5LMV - chains A and H of the 26 polymer chains in the assembly; structure by electron microscopy, 4.90 A resolution (low resolution: residue-level contacts below are approximate; hydrogen-bond / salt-bridge calls are withheld).

== Chain A ==
Molecule: 16S ribosomal RNA
Organism: Thermus thermophilus HB8
Sequence (1522 nucleotides; row label = number of the first residue in the row; note: 44 numbers in that range are skipped by the numbering (no residue carries them; nothing is unmodelled there); a row labelled like 189A-189L holds insertion residues (189A, then the next letters in order); numbering starts at 0):
     0 UUUGUUGGAGAGUUUGAUCCUGGCUCAGGGUGAACGCUGGCGGCGUGCCU
    50 AAGACAUGCAAGUCGUGCGGGCCG
    76 CGGGGUUUU
    88 ACUCCG
    96 UGGUCAGCGGCGGACGGGUGAGUAACGCGUGGGU
  129A G
   130 ACCUACCCGGAAGAGGGGGACAACCCGGGGAAACUCGGGCUAAUCCCCCA
   180 UGUGGACCCG
189A-189L CCCCUUGGGGUG
   190 UGUCCAAAGGGCUUU
   216 GCCCGCUUCCGGAUGGGCCCGCGUCCCAUCAGCUAGUUGGUGGGGUAAUG
   266 GCCCACCAAGGCGACGACGGGUAGCCGGUCUGAGAGGAUGGCCGGCCACA
   316 GGGGCACUGAGACACGGGCCCCACUCCUACGGGAGGCAGCAGUUAGGAAU
   366 CUUCCGCAAUGGGCGCAAGCCUGACGGAGCGACGCCGCUUGGAGGAAGAA
   416 GCCCUUCGGGGUGUAAACUCCUGA
   441 ACCCGGGACGAAACCCCC
   460 GA
   470 CGAGGGGA
   479 CUGACGGUACCGGGGUAA
   498 UAGCGCCGGCCAACUCCGUGCCAGCAGCCGCGGUAAUACGGAGGGCGCGA
   548 GCGUUACCCGGAUUCACUGGGCGUAAAGGGCGUGUAGGCGGCCUGGGGCG
   598 UCCCAUGUGAAAGACCACGGCUCAACCGUGGGGGAGCGUGGGAUACGCUC
   648 AGGCUAGACGGUGGGAGAGGGUGGUGGAAUUCCCGGAGUAGCGGUGAAAU
   698 GCGCAGAUACCGGGAGGAACGCCGAUGGCGAAGGCAGCCACCUGGUCCAC
   748 CCGUGACGCUGAGGCGCGAAAGCGUGGGGAGCAAACCGGAUUAGAUACCC
   798 GGGUAGUCCACGCCCUAAACGAUGCGCGCUAGGUCUCUGGGUCU
   848 CCUGGGGGCCGAAGCUAACGCGUUAAGCGCGCCGCCUGGGGAGUACGGCC
   898 GCAAGGCUGAAACUCAAAGGAAUUGACGGGGGCCCGCACAAGCGGUGGAG
   948 CAUGUGGUUUAAUUCGAAGCAACGCGAAGAACCUUACCAGGCCUUGACAU
   998 GCUA
 1001A G
  1002 GGAACCCGGGUGAAAGCCUGGGGUGCCCC
1030A-1030D GCGA
  1031 GGGGAGCCCUAGCACAGGUGCUGCAUGGCCGUCGUCAGCUCGUGCCGUGA
  1081 GGUGUUGGGUUAAGUCCCGCAACGAGCGCAACCCCCGCCGUUAGUUGCCA
  1131 GCGGUUCGGCCGGGCACUCUAACGGGACUGCCCGCG
  1168 AAAGCGGGAGGAAGGAGGGGACGACGUCUGGUCAGCAUGGCCCUUACGGC
  1218 CUGGGCGACACACGUGCUACAAUGCCCACUACAAAGCGAUGCCACCCGGC
  1268 AACGGGGAGCUAAUCGCAAAAAGGUGGGCCCAGUUCGGAUUGGGGUCUGC
  1318 AACCCGACCCCAUGAAGCCGGAAUCGCUAGUAAUCGCGGAUCAGCC
 1363A A
  1364 UGCCGCGGUGAAUACGUUCCCGGGCCUUGUACACACCGCCCGUCACGCCA
  1414 UGGGAGCGGGCUCUACCCGAAGUCGCCGG
1442A-1442B GA
  1443 GCCUA
  1452 C
  1456 GGGCAGGCGCCGAGGGUAGGGCCCGUGACUGGGGCGAAGUCGUAACAAGG
  1506 UAGCUGUACCGGAAGGUGCGGCUGGAUCACCUCCUUUCU
Not modelled in the structure: 0-4, 1543-1544

== Chain H ==
Protein: 30S ribosomal protein S8
Organism: Thermus thermophilus HB8
UniProt: Q5SHQ2 (RS8_THET8); residues 1-138 here = UniProt positions 1-138
Amino-acid sequence (138 residues; each row starts with the number of its first residue):
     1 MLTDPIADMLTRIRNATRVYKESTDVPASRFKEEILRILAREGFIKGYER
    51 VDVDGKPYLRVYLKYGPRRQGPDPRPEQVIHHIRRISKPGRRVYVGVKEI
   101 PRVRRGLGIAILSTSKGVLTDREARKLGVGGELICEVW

== How chain A and chain H interact ==
Contacting residue pairs (77):
  C564(A) with Arg91(H)
  U565(A) with Arg91(H)
  C586(A) with Thr3(H); Pro89(H); Gly90(H)
  G587(A) with Met1(H); Leu2(H); Thr3(H); Pro89(H); Arg92(H)
  G588(A) with Pro5(H)
  C589(A) with Pro5(H); Ala28(H); Ser29(H)
  C590(A) with Ser29(H); Arg30(H)
  U591(A) with Arg30(H)
  G597(A) with Tyr94(H)
  U598(A) with Tyr94(H)
  C599(A) with Val95(H); Gly96(H); Val129(H); Gly130(H); Gly131(H)
  C600(A) with Gly96(H); Val97(H); Gly128(H); Val129(H); Gly130(H)
  G631(A) with Lys98(H)
  A640(A) with Ser115(H); Lys116(H)
  U641(A) with Ser115(H)
  A642(A) with Phe31(H); Ser113(H); Thr114(H); Ser115(H); Gly117(H); Val118(H)
  C643(A) with Phe31(H); Arg92(H); Ser113(H); Glu132(H)
  G644(A) with Arg92(H)
  A653(A) with Lys56(H); Pro57(H)
  A753(A) with Met1(H)
  G755(A) with Met1(H)
  G823(A) with Met1(H); Thr3(H)
  C824(A) with Met1(H); Leu2(H)
  G825(A) with Leu2(H); Asp8(H); Thr11(H); Arg12(H)
  C826(A) with Arg12(H); Asn15(H)
  U827(A) with Asn15(H); Val19(H); Lys21(H)
  A860(A) with Arg18(H); Arg75(H)
  G861(A) with Arg75(H)
  G874(A) with Asn15(H)
  C875(A) with Thr11(H); Arg14(H); Asn15(H)
  G876(A) with Thr11(H)
  C877(A) with Thr3(H); Asp4(H); Arg85(H); Lys88(H); Pro89(H)
  G878(A) with Thr3(H); Lys88(H); Pro89(H)
Interface residues without a listed pair, chain A (41 interface residues in all): G566, C601, A632, U652, G654, C756, A828, C879
Interface residues without a listed pair, chain H (44 interface residues in all): Ala7, Arg84

== Summary ==
The interface between chain A and chain H involves 41 residues on one side and 44 on the other.
Chain A is 16S ribosomal RNA and chain H is 30S ribosomal protein S8, both from Thermus thermophilus HB8; the
structure, Structure of bacterial 30S-IF1-IF2-IF3-mRNA-tRNA translation pre-initiation complex(state-III), was
determined by electron microscopy (same publication as 5LMN, 5LMO, 5LMP, 5LMQ, 5LMR, 5LMS, 5LMT and 5LMU).
